PDB entry 6IS3 | X-ray diffraction, 1.55 A resolution | chain A

== Chain A ==
Molecule: Response regulator ArlR
From: Staphylococcus aureus RF122
Reference sequence: Q2YY03 (ARLR_STAAB); numbering as in UniProt (aligned over 2-119)
Amino-acid sequence (126 residues; numbered -6 to 119; the number before each row is that of its first residue; numbers below 1 keep their minus sign (Met-6 is residue -6)):
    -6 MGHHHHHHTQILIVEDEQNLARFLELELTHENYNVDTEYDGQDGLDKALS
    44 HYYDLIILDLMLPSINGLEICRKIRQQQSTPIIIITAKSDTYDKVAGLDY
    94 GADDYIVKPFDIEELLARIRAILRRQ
Unresolved in the structure: -6 to 0
Construct notes: initiating methionine (-6); expression tag (-5 to 1)
Swiss-Prot annotation at these positions:
  - modified residue: Asp52 (4-aspartylphosphate)
From the paper describing this entry:
  - conformationally variable residues (side-chain flip): Asp52, Met54, Lys101
  - post-translational modification sites: Asp52 (by similarity / conservation)
  - mutagenesis - D96A/D97A, Y98A, R111A, R113A, R117A/R118A: decreased signaling

== Summary ==
The paper reports that D96A/D97A, Y98A and R111A, among others, reduce signaling; a modification site at
Asp52; 5 substitutions were tested in all.
Chain A is Response regulator ArlR (Staphylococcus aureus RF122); the structure, Crystal Structure of
Staphylococcus aureus response regulator ArlR receiver domain, was determined by X-ray diffraction together
with 6IS1, 6IS2 and 6IS4 from the same study.
